PDB entry 9KSI | X-ray diffraction, 2.30 A resolution | chain A

[Chain A]
Name: 3C-like proteinase nsp5
Source organism: Severe acute respiratory syndrome coronavirus 2
Notes: EC 3.4.22.69
Reference sequence: P0DTD1 (R1AB_SARS2); residues 1-305 here correspond to UniProt positions 3264-3568 (UniProt number = residue number + 3263)
Amino-acid sequence (305 residues; row label = number of the first residue in the row):
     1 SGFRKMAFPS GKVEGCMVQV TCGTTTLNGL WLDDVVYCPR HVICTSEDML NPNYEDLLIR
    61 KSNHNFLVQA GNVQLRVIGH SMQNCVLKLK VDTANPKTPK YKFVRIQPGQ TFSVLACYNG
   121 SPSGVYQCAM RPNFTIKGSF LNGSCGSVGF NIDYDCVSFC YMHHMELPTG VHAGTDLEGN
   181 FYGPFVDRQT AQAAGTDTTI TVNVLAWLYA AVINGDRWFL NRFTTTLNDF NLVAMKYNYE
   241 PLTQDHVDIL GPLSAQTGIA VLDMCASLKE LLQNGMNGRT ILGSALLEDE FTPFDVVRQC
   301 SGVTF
Swiss-Prot annotation at these positions:
  - active site: His41 (For 3CL-PRO activity), Cys145 (Nucleophile)
  - cross-link (Glycyl lysine isopeptide (Lys-Gly)): Lys5 (interchain with G-Cter in ubiquitin), Lys90 (interchain with G-Cter in ubiquitin)

[In short]
From UniProt: active-site residues His41 and Cys145.
Chain A is 3C-like proteinase nsp5 (Severe acute respiratory syndrome coronavirus 2); the structure, Crystal
Structure of SARS-CoV-2 main protease in complex with compound 5, was determined by X-ray diffraction,
deposited together with 9KR5, 9KSH, 9KSJ and 9KSK.
